PDB entry 7Z2N | X-ray diffraction, 2.17 A resolution | chains B and C of the 6 polymer chains in the assembly

[Chain B]
Molecule: Tubulin beta-2B chain
From: Bos taurus
UniProtKB: Q6B856 (TBB2B_BOVIN); the author numbering skips numbers that UniProt does not, so the offset changes along the chain: 1-42 = UniProt 1-42; 45-360 = UniProt 43-358; 369-455 = UniProt 359-445
Sequence (445 residues; row label = number of the first residue in the row; note: 10 numbers in that range are skipped by the numbering (no residue carries them; nothing is unmodelled there)):
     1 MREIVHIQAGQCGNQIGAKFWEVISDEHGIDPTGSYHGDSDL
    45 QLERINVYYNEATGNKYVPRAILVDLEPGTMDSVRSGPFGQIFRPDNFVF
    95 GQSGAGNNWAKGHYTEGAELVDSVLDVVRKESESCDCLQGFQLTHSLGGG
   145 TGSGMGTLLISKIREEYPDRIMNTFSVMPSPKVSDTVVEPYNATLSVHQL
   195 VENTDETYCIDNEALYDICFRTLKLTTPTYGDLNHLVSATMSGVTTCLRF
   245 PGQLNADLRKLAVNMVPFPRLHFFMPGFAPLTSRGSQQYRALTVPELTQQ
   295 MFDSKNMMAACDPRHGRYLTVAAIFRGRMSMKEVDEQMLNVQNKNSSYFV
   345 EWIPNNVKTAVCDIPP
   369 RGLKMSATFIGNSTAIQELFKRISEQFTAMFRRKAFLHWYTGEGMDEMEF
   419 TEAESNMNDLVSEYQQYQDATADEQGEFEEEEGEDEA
Not modelled in the structure: 278-281, 439-455
Metal / ion sites: Mg2+: Gln11 (together with GDP); Ca2+ near Glu113 (its only coordinating residue here)
Residues lining bound ligands:
  - GDP (guanosine-5'-diphosphate): Gly10, Gln11, Cys12, Gln15, Ile16, Asp69, Asn101, Ser140, Gly142, Gly143, Gly144, Thr145, Gly146, Val171, Pro173, Val177, Asp179, Glu183, Asn206, Leu209, Tyr224, Leu227, Asn228
  - IAZ (N-(furan-2-ylmethyl)-6-phenoxy-1H-benzimidazol-2-amine): Tyr52, Gln136, Asn167, Phe169, Glu200, Tyr202, Val238, Thr239, Cys241, Leu242, Leu248, Leu252, Leu255, Met259, Ala316, Ala317, Ile318, Lys352, Thr353, Ala354, Ile378
Swiss-Prot annotation at these positions:
  - motif: Met1 to Ile4 (MREI motif)
  - binding site (GTP): Gln11, Glu71, Ser140, Gly144, Thr145, Gly146, Asn206, Asn228
  - binding site (Mg(2+)): Glu71
  - modified residue: Ser40 (Phosphoserine), Thr57 (Phosphothreonine), Lys60 (N6-acetyllysine), Ser174 (Phosphoserine), Thr287 (Phosphothreonine), Thr292 (Phosphothreonine), Arg320 (Omega-N-methylarginine), Glu448 (5-glutamyl polyglutamate)
  - cross-link (Glycyl lysine isopeptide (Lys-Gly)): Lys60 (interchain with G-Cter in ubiquitin), Lys326 (interchain with G-Cter in ubiquitin)

[Chain C]
Molecule: Tubulin alpha-1B chain
From: Bos taurus
UniProtKB: P81947 (TBA1B_BOVIN); numbering as in UniProt (aligned over 1-451)
Sequence (451 residues; row label = number of the first residue in the row):
     1 MRECISIHVGQAGVQIGNACWELYCLEHGIQPDGQMPSDKTIGGGDDSFN
    51 TFFSETGAGKHVPRAVFVDLEPTVIDEVRTGTYRQLFHPEQLITGKEDAA
   101 NNYARGHYTIGKEIIDLVLDRIRKLADQCTGLQGFLVFHSFGGGTGSGFT
   151 SLLMERLSVDYGKKSKLEFSIYPAPQVSTAVVEPYNSILTTHTTLEHSDC
   201 AFMVDNEAIYDICRRNLDIERPTYTNLNRLISQIVSSITASLRFDGALNV
   251 DLTEFQTNLVPYPRIHFPLATYAPVISAEKAYHEQLSVAEITNACFEPAN
   301 QMVKCDPRHGKYMACCLLYRGDVVPKDVNAAIATIKTKRSIQFVDWCPTG
   351 FKVGINYQPPTVVPGGDLAKVQRAVCMLSNTTAIAEAWARLDHKFDLMYA
   401 KRAFVHWYVGEGMEEGEFSEAREDMAALEKDYEEVGVDSVEGEGEEEGEE
   451 Y
Not modelled in the structure: 441-451
Metal / ion sites: Ca2+: Asp39, Thr41, Gly44, Glu55
Residues lining bound ligands: GTP (guanosine-5'-triphosphate): Gly10, Gln11, Ala12, Gln15, Ile16, Asp69, Asp98, Ala99, Ala100, Asn101, Ser140, Gly142, Gly143, Gly144, Thr145, Gly146, Ile171, Pro173, Val177, Ser178, Thr179, Glu183, Asn206, Tyr224, Leu227, Asn228, Ile231

[How chain B and chain C interact]
Contacting residue pairs (37):
  Gln96(B) with Met1(C)
  Asn101(B) with Glu254(C), hydrogen bond
  Asp179(B) with Glu254(C); Lys352(C), hydrogen bond (backbone-side chain)
  Thr180(B) with Glu254(C); Asn258(C)
  Val181(B) with Asn258(C), hydrogen bond (backbone-side chain)
  Thr221(B) with Lys326(C); Asn329(C)
  Ala397(B) with Trp346(C)
  Met398(B) with Trp346(C)
  Arg400(B) with Asp345(C), salt bridge; Ser439(C), hydrogen bond
  Arg401(B) with Tyr262(C), hydrogen bond (backbone-side chain); Asp345(C), salt bridge; Trp346(C); Glu434(C), hydrogen bond (side chain-backbone); Val435(C); Val437(C), hydrogen bond (side chain-backbone); Asp438(C); Ser439(C), hydrogen bond
  Lys402(B) with Tyr262(C)
  Ala403(B) with Pro261(C); Tyr262(C); Trp346(C), hydrophobic
  Phe404(B) with Thr257(C); Asn258(C); Val260(C); Pro261(C), hydrogen bond (backbone-backbone); Trp346(C), hydrophobic
  His406(B) with Val260(C), hydrogen bond (side chain-backbone); Pro261(C); Tyr262(C); Pro263(C)
  Trp407(B) with Gln256(C); Thr257(C), hydrogen bond (side chain-backbone); Val260(C), hydrogen bond (side chain-backbone)
Other interface residues (no listed pair), chain B (19 interface residues in all): Ser97, Gly100, Val182, Leu405
Other interface residues (no listed pair), chain C (23 interface residues in all): Arg2, Met313, Pro325, Pro348

[In short]
19 residues of chain B and 23 residues of chain C are in contact; the contacts include 12 hydrogen bonds and 2
salt bridges. Polar pairs include Arg400(B)-Asp345(C), Arg401(B)-Asp345(C) and Asn101(B)-Glu254(C). Ligands of
chain B: GDP and compound IAZ. Ligands of chain C: GTP.
Chain B is Tubulin beta-2B chain and chain C is Tubulin alpha-1B chain, both from Bos taurus; the structure,
Tubulin-18-complex, was determined by X-ray diffraction together with 7Z2P from the same study.
